7KED - chains B and C of the 13 polymer chains in the assembly; structure by X-ray diffraction, 3.60 A resolution.

# Chain B
Molecule: DNA-directed RNA polymerase II subunit RPB2
Organism: Saccharomyces cerevisiae (strain ATCC 204508 / S288c)
Notes: EC 2.7.7.6
UniProt: P08518 (RPB2_YEAST); residues 1-1224 here = UniProt positions 1-1224
Sequence (1224 residues; row label = number of the first residue in the row):
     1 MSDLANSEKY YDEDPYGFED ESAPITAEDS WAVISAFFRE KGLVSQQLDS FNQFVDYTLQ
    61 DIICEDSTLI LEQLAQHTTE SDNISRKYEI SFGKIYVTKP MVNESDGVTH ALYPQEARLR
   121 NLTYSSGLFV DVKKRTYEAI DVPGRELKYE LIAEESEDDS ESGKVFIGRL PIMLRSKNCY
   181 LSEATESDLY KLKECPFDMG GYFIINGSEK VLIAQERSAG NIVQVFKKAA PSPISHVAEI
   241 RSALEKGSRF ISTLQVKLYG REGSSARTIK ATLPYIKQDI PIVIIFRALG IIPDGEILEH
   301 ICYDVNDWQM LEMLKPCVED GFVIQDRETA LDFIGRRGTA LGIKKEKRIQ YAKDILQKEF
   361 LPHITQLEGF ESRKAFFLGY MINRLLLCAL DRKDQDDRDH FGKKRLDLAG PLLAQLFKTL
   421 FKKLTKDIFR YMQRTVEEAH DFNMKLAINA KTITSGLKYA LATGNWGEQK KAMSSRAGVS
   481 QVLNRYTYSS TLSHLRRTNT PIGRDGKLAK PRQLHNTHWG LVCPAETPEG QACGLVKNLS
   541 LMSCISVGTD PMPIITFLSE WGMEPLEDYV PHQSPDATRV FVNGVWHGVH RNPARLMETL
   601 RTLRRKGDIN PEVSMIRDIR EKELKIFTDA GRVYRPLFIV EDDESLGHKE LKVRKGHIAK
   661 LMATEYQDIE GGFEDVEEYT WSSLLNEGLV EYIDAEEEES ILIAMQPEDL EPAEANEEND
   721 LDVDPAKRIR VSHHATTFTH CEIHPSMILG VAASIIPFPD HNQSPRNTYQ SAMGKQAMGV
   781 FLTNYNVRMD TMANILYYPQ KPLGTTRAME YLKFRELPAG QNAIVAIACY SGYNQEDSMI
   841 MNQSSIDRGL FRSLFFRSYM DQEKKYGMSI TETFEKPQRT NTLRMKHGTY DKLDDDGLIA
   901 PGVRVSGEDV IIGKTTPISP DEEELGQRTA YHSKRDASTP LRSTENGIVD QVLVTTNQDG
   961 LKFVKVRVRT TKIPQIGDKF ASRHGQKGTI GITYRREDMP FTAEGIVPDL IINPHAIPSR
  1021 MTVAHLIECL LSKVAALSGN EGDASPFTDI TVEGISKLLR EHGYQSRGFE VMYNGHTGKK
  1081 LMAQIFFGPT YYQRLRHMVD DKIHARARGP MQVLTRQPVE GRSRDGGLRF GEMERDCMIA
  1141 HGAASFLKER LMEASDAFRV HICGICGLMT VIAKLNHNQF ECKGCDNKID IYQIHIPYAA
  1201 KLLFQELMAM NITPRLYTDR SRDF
Not modelled in the structure: 1-19, 76-85, 139-161, 338-344, 439-445, 503-508, 644-646, 669-675, 715-720, 920-929, 1222-1224
Metal / ion sites: Zn2+: C1163, C1166, C1185

# Chain C
Molecule: DNA-directed RNA polymerase II subunit RPB3
Organism: Saccharomyces cerevisiae (strain ATCC 204508 / S288c)
UniProt: P16370 (RPB3_YEAST); residues 1-318 here = UniProt positions 1-318
Sequence (318 residues; each row starts with the number of its first residue):
     1 MSEEGPQVKI REASKDNVDF ILSNVDLAMA NSLRRVMIAE IPTLAIDSVE VETNTTVLAD
    61 EFIAHRLGLI PLQSMDIEQL EYSRDCFCED HCDKCSVVLT LQAFGESEST TNVYSKDLVI
   121 VSNLMGRNIG HPIIQDKEGN GVLICKLRKG QELKLTCVAK KGIAKEHAKW GPAAAIEFEY
   181 DPWNKLKHTD YWYEQDSAKE WPQSKNCEYE DPPNEGDPFD YKAQADTFYM NVESVGSIPV
   241 DQVVVRGIDT LQKKVASILL ALTQMDQDKV NFASGDNNTA SNMLGSNEDV MMTGAEQDPY
   301 SNASQMGNTG SGGYDNAW
Not modelled in the structure: 1, 269-318
Swiss-Prot annotation at these positions:
  - binding site (Zn(2+)): C86, C88, C92, C95
  - modified residue: S2 (N-acetylserine)
  - natural variant: A30 (A30D: In mutant RPB3-1)
  - mutagenesis: K9 (K9E: Transcript termination readthrough)
Metal / ion sites: Zn2+: C86, C88, C92, C95

# How chain B and chain C interact
Contacting residue pairs (63; chain B residue first):
  Y785(B) with V57(C)
  Y797(B) with E61(C); F62(C), hydrogen bond (side chain-backbone)
  Y798(B) with F62(C); R66(C), hydrogen bond
  S844(B) with A168(C)
  D847(B) with H65(C); H167(C), hydrogen bond (backbone-side chain); A168(C)
  R848(B) with H65(C), hydrogen bond (backbone-side chain); A168(C)
  G849(B) with H65(C)
  R852(B) with H65(C), hydrogen bond
  L854(B) with A59(C), hydrophobic
  I948(B) with E61(C)
  R969(B) with A59(C); D60(C), salt bridge; E61(C), salt bridge
  T971(B) with E61(C), hydrogen bond
  R996(B) with I38(C); A173(C), hydrogen bond (side chain-backbone); A174(C), hydrogen bond (side chain-backbone)
  E997(B) with R34(C); R35(C); A39(C)
  D998(B) with R35(C), salt bridge
  F1001(B) with R34(C)
  A1003(B) with E177(C); F178(C), hydrogen bond (backbone-backbone)
  E1004(B) with E177(C)
  G1005(B) with A175(C); I176(C)
  R1060(B) with K199(C), hydrogen bond (side chain-backbone)
  G1063(B) with P202(C)
  Q1065(B) with W192(C)
  R1067(B) with E194(C), salt bridge
  F1069(B) with W201(C), hydrophobic
  V1071(B) with W201(C), hydrophobic
  Y1073(B) with F178(C); E179(C); Y180(C), hydrogen bond (side chain-backbone)
  G1075(B) with N31(C); R34(C), hydrogen bond (backbone-side chain); R35(C), hydrogen bond (backbone-side chain)
  H1076(B) with N31(C), hydrogen bond (backbone-side chain)
  T1077(B) with N31(C), hydrogen bond (backbone-side chain)
  G1078(B) with Y180(C), hydrogen bond (backbone-side chain)
  K1079(B) with Y180(C); H188(C)
  K1080(B) with Y180(C), hydrogen bond (backbone-side chain); D181(C), hydrogen bond (side chain-backbone); N184(C); H188(C); T189(C)
  L1081(B) with T189(C), hydrogen bond (backbone-side chain)
  M1082(B) with H188(C); T189(C), hydrogen bond (backbone-side chain); D190(C), hydrogen bond (backbone-backbone)
  Q1084(B) with T189(C), hydrogen bond; D190(C), hydrogen bond (side chain-backbone); Y191(C); W192(C), hydrogen bond (side chain-backbone); W201(C)
Also at the interface, not in a pair above, chain B (40 interface residues in all): T970, R995, T1002, S1066, E1070
Also at the interface, not in a pair above, chain C (39 interface residues in all): L27, L69, K165, P182, K187, E200

# Summary
Chain B and chain C form an interface of 40 and 39 residues respectively, with 24 hydrogen bonds and 4 salt
bridges. Among the polar pairs are R969(B)-D60(C), R969(B)-E61(C) and D998(B)-R35(C). From UniProt: 4
Zn2+-binding residues and one mutagenesis site on chain C.
Chain B is DNA-directed RNA polymerase II subunit RPB2 and chain C is DNA-directed RNA polymerase II subunit
RPB3, both from Saccharomyces cerevisiae (strain ATCC 204508 / S288c); the structure, RNA polymerase II
elongation complex with unnatural base dTPT3, was determined by X-ray diffraction together with 7KEE and 7KEF
from the same study.
